PDB entry 6XXS | X-ray diffraction, 3.25 A resolution | chains B and C of the 8 polymer chains in the assembly

Chain B:
Molecule: B-cell lymphoma 6 protein
Organism: Homo sapiens
UniProtKB: P41182 (BCL6_HUMAN); residues 6-129 here = UniProt positions 6-129
Chain sequence (135 residues; each row starts with the number of its first residue; numbers below 1 keep their minus sign (Gly-5 is residue -5)):
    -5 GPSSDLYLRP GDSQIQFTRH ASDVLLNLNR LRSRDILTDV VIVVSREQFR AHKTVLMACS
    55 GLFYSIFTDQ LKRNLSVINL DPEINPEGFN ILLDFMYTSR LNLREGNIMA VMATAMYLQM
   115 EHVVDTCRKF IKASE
Not modelled in the structure: -5, 127-129
Construct notes: expression tag (-5 to 5); engineered mutation Gln8 (Cys in P41182), Arg67 (Cys in P41182), Asn84 (Cys in P41182)
Curated features (UniProtKB/Swiss-Prot):
  - mutagenesis: Asn21 (N21K: Abolishes interaction with NCOR2 and HDAC2, no effect on interaction with CTBP1 and transcriptional autoinhibition; when associated with A-116 and 376-Q--Q-379), Ser59 (S59A: Abolished ubiquitination by the SCF(FBXL17) complex), His116 (H116A: Abolishes interaction with NCOR2 and HDAC2, no effect on interaction with CTBP1 and transcriptional autoinhibition; when associated with K-21 and 376-Q--Q-379)
What the authors report for this chain:
  - mutagenesis - C8Q/C67R/C84N: increased expression (citing earlier work)

Chain C:
Molecule: Nuclear receptor corepressor 1
UniProtKB: O75376 (NCOR1_HUMAN); residues 1340-1356 here = UniProt positions 1340-1356
Chain sequence (17 residues; each row starts with the number of its first residue):
  1340 GITTIKEMGR SIHEIPR

How chain B and chain C interact:
Contacting residue pairs (42; chain B residue first):
  Asp6(B) - Gly1340(C)
  Asp6(B) - Ile1341(C)
  Asp6(B) - Thr1342(C)  hydrogen bond (backbone-backbone)
  Ser7(B) - Ile1341(C)
  Ser7(B) - Thr1342(C)
  Gln8(B) - Ile1341(C)
  Gln8(B) - Thr1342(C)  hydrogen bond (backbone-backbone)
  Gln8(B) - Thr1343(C)
  Gln8(B) - Ile1344(C)  hydrogen bond (backbone-backbone)
  Ile9(B) - Ile1344(C)
  Ile9(B) - Glu1346(C)
  Gln10(B) - Thr1343(C)
  Gln10(B) - Ile1344(C)  hydrogen bond (backbone-backbone)
  Gln10(B) - Lys1345(C)
  Gln10(B) - Glu1346(C)  hydrogen bond (backbone-backbone)
  Phe11(B) - Glu1346(C)
  Phe11(B) - Ser1350(C)
  Thr12(B) - Lys1345(C)
  Thr12(B) - Glu1346(C)  hydrogen bond (backbone-backbone)
  Thr12(B) - Met1347(C)
  Arg13(B) - Met1347(C)
  Arg13(B) - Gly1348(C)
  Arg13(B) - Arg1349(C)
  His14(B) - Ser1350(C)  hydrogen bond
  His14(B) - Ile1351(C)
  Asp17(B) - Arg1349(C)
  Asp17(B) - Ser1350(C)  hydrogen bond (side chain-backbone)
  Asp17(B) - Ile1351(C)
  Val18(B) - Ile1351(C)  hydrophobic
  Leu20(B) - Arg1349(C)
  Asn21(B) - Arg1349(C)
  Asn21(B) - His1352(C)  hydrogen bond (side chain-backbone)
  Asn21(B) - Glu1353(C)
  Asn21(B) - Ile1354(C)
  Arg24(B) - Glu1353(C)  salt bridge
  Arg24(B) - Ile1354(C)  hydrogen bond (side chain-backbone)
  Arg24(B) - Pro1355(C)
  Arg24(B) - Arg1356(C)
  Leu25(B) - Ile1354(C)  hydrophobic
  Arg28(B) - Ile1354(C)
  Arg28(B) - Pro1355(C)  hydrogen bond (side chain-backbone)
  Arg28(B) - Arg1356(C)

Overview:
16 residues of chain B and 17 residues of chain C are in contact, with 11 hydrogen bonds and 1 salt bridge.
Polar contacts include Arg24(B)-Glu1353(C), His14(B)-Ser1350(C) and Asp17(B)-Ser1350(C). Curated annotation
(UniProt) lists 3 mutagenesis sites on chain B. From the paper: C8Q/C67R/C84N of chain B increase expression.
Chain B is B-cell lymphoma 6 protein (Homo sapiens) and chain C is Nuclear receptor corepressor 1; the
structure, Crystal structure of an NCoR1BBD2-BCL6BTB chimera in complex with the NcoR1 BBD1 corepressor
peptide, was determined by X-ray diffraction together with 6XWF, 6XYX, 6XZZ, 6Y17 and 6ZBU from the same
study.
